5SUF - chains A and B; structure by X-ray diffraction, 1.51 A resolution.

== Chain A ==
Name: Pre-mRNA-splicing factor 8
Source organism: Saccharomyces cerevisiae S288C
Reference sequence: P33334 (PRP8_YEAST); residues 1836-2090 here = UniProt positions 1836-2090
Sequence (258 residues; each row starts with the number of its first residue):
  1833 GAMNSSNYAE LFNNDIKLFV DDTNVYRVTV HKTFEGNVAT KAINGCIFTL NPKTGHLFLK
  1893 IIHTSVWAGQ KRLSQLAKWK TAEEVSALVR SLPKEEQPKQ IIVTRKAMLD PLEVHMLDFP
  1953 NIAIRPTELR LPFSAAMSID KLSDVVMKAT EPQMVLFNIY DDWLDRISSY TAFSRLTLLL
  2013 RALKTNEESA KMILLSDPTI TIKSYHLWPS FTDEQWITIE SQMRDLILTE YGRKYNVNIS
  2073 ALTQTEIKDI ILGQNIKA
Not modelled in the structure: 2070-2090
Construct notes: expression tag (1833-1835)
Swiss-Prot annotation at these positions:
  - mutagenesis: Asp1853 (D1853A: Alters protein folding. Severely impaired growth. Strongly reduced growth at 35 degrees Celsius; when associated with A-1854; D1853N: Reduced growth at 30 degrees Celsius ...), Asp1854 (D1854A: Reduced growth at 30 degrees Celsius. Strongly reduced growth at 16 degrees Celsius. Strongly reduced growth at 35 degrees Celsius; when associated with A-1853 ...), Thr1855 (T1855A: Reduced growth at 30 degrees Celsius. Strongly reduced growth at 16 degrees Celsius), Thr1936 (T1936A: Reduced growth at 30 degrees Celsius. Strongly reduced growth at 16 degrees Celsius), Arg1937 (R1937K: Severely impaired growth. Reduced growth at 30 degrees Celsius. Strongly reduced growth at 16 degrees Celsius)

== Chain B ==
Name: A1 cistron-splicing factor AAR2
Source organism: Saccharomyces cerevisiae S288C
Reference sequence: P32357 (AAR2_YEAST); aligned to UniProt positions 1-317 over residues 1-317
Sequence (308 residues; numbered -3 to 317; 13 numbers in that range are skipped by the numbering (no residue carries them; nothing is unmodelled there); the number before each row is that of its first residue; numbers below 1 keep their minus sign (Gly-3 is residue -3)):
    -3 GAMAMNTVPF TSAPIEVTIG IDQYSFNVKE NQPFHGIKDI PIGHVHVIHF QHADNSSMRY
    57 GYWFDCRMGN FYIQYDPKDG LYKMMEERDG AKFENIVHNF KERQMMVSYP KIDEDDTWYN
   117 LTEFVQMDKI RKIVRKDENQ FSYVDSSMTT VQENEL
   166 SSSSSDPAHS LNYTVINFKS REAIRPGHEM EDFLDKSYYL NTVMLQGIFK NSSNYFGELQ
   226 FAFLNAMFFG NYGSSLQWHA MIELICSSAT VPKHMLDKLD EILYYQIKTL PEQYSDILLN
   286 ERVWNICLYS SFQKNSLHNT EKIMENKYPE LL
Not modelled in the structure: -3 to 0, 166-169
Construct notes: expression tag (-3 to 0); conflict Ser166 (Leu153 in P32357), Ser167 (Lys154 in P32357), Ser170 (Asp in P32357)
Residues lining bound ligands: 1-benzyl-1H-pyrazole-4-carboxylic acid (W3U): Pro5, Phe6, Thr7, His31, Tyr68, Glu83, Lys88, Phe89, Ile92, Glu98
Swiss-Prot annotation at these positions:
  - region: Leu261 to Ile282 (Leucine-zipper)
  - modified residue: Ser253 (Phosphoserine), Thr274 (Phosphothreonine)

== Interface between chain A and chain B ==
Contacting residue pairs (18):
  Gln1907(A) - Met195(B)
  Gln1907(A) - Leu199(B)
  Leu1908(A) - Met195(B)  hydrophobic
  Trp1911(A) - Glu194(B)
  Trp1911(A) - Met195(B)  hydrophobic
  Trp1911(A) - Phe198(B)  hydrophobic
  Asp1942(A) - Lys184(B)  salt bridge
  Asp1942(A) - Phe198(B)
  Glu1945(A) - Lys184(B)  salt bridge
  Val1946(A) - Ile189(B)  hydrophobic
  Val1946(A) - Glu194(B)
  Val1946(A) - Phe198(B)  hydrophobic
  His1947(A) - Glu194(B)  salt bridge
  Leu1949(A) - Lys184(B)
  Leu1949(A) - Ser185(B)
  Leu1949(A) - Arg186(B)
  Leu1949(A) - Ile189(B)  hydrophobic
  Asp1950(A) - Arg186(B)  salt bridge

== Overview ==
9 residues of chain A face 8 of chain B across their interface; the contacts include 4 salt bridges. Polar
pairs include Asp1942(A)-Lys184(B), Glu1945(A)-Lys184(B) and His1947(A)-Glu194(B). Chain B binds
1-benzyl-1H-pyrazole-4-carboxylic acid. Curated annotation (UniProt) lists 5 mutagenesis sites on chain A.
Here chain A is Pre-mRNA-splicing factor 8 and chain B is A1 cistron-splicing factor AAR2, both from
Saccharomyces cerevisiae S288C. Entry 5SUF (PanDDA analysis group deposition -- Aar2/RNaseH in complex with
fragment P03H03 from the F2X-Universal Library) was determined by X-ray diffraction together with 5ST0, 5ST1,
5ST2, 5ST3, 5ST4, 5ST5 and 248 further entries from the same study.
